Entry 4MCT (X-ray diffraction, 2.80 A resolution); this record covers chains A and C of the 4 polymer chains in the assembly.

Chain A (and C):
Protein: Antidote protein
From: Proteus vulgaris
Notes: chain C of this document is another copy of the same molecule, construct and numbering; everything in this record applies to it too
Reference sequence: Q7A224 (Q7A224_PROVU); residues 1-104 here = UniProt positions 1-104
Amino-acid sequence (125 residues; each row starts with the number of its first residue):
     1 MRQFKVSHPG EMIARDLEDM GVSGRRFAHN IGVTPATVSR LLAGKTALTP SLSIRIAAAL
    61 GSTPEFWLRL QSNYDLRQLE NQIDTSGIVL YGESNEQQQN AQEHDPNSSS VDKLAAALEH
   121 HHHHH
Disordered / not traced: 93-125 (chain C: 94-125)
Construct notes: expression tag (105-125)
Modified / non-standard residues: Mse-1 (selenomethionine; parent Met); Mse-12 (selenomethionine; parent Met); Mse-20 (selenomethionine; parent Met)
What the authors report for this chain:
  - self-association interface (contacts with another copy of this molecule): Ile-54, Leu-68, Leu-76, Leu-79, Ile-83, Ile-88, Tyr-91

Interface between chain A and chain C:
Pairs across the interface (55; chain A residue first):
  Mse-20(A) with Tyr-91(C), hydrophobic
  Val-22(A) with Tyr-91(C)
  Phe-27(A) with Tyr-91(C)
  Asn-30(A) with Ile-88(C); Val-89(C), hydrogen bond (side chain-backbone); Tyr-91(C), hydrogen bond
  Ile-31(A) with Ile-88(C)
  Pro-50(A) with Asp-75(C); Leu-76(C); Leu-79(C), hydrophobic
  Ser-51(A) with Leu-79(C); Ile-83(C)
  Ser-53(A) with Leu-76(C)
  Ile-54(A) with Leu-76(C), hydrophobic; Leu-79(C), hydrophobic; Thr-85(C)
  Arg-55(A) with Ile-88(C)
  Ala-58(A) with Ile-88(C), hydrophobic; Val-89(C); Leu-90(C)
  Ala-59(A) with Ile-88(C), hydrophobic; Val-89(C); Leu-90(C); Tyr-91(C), hydrogen bond (backbone-backbone)
  Leu-60(A) with Tyr-91(C), hydrophobic
  Gly-61(A) with Leu-90(C)
  Pro-64(A) with Leu-76(C), hydrophobic
  Glu-65(A) with Leu-76(C)
  Asp-75(A) with Pro-50(C)
  Leu-76(A) with Ile-54(C), hydrophobic; Pro-64(C), hydrophobic; Glu-65(C)
  Leu-79(A) with Pro-50(C), hydrophobic; Ser-51(C); Ile-54(C), hydrophobic
  Ile-83(A) with Ser-51(C); Ile-54(C), hydrophobic; Arg-55(C)
  Thr-85(A) with Ala-58(C)
  Ile-88(A) with Asn-30(C); Ile-31(C); Arg-55(C); Ala-58(C), hydrophobic; Ala-59(C), hydrophobic
  Val-89(A) with Asn-30(C), hydrogen bond (backbone-side chain); Ala-59(C)
  Leu-90(A) with Ala-58(C); Ala-59(C); Gly-61(C)
  Tyr-91(A) with Mse-20(C), hydrophobic; Val-22(C); Phe-27(C); Asn-30(C), hydrogen bond; Ala-59(C), hydrogen bond (backbone-backbone); Leu-60(C), hydrophobic
Also at the interface, not in a pair above, chain A (31 interface residues in all): Arg-26, Ala-57, Leu-68, Ser-72, Asp-84, Gly-87
Also at the interface, not in a pair above, chain C (30 interface residues in all): Arg-26, Ser-53, Ala-57, Leu-68, Ser-72, Gly-87

In short:
The interface between chain A and chain C involves 31 residues on one side and 30 on the other; the contacts
include 6 hydrogen bonds. Among the polar pairs are Asn-30(A)/Val-89(C), Asn-30(A)/Tyr-91(C) and
Ala-59(A)/Tyr-91(C). The paper reports a self-association interface involving Ile-54(A), Leu-68(A) and
Leu-76(A) among others.
Both chains are Antidote protein (Proteus vulgaris). Entry 4MCT (P. vulgaris HIGBA structure, crystal form 1)
was determined by X-ray diffraction together with 4MCX from the same study.
